Entry 6CQ1 (X-ray diffraction, 1.70 A resolution); this record covers chains A and B.

[Chain A (and B)]
Protein: B-cell lymphoma 6 protein
Source organism: Homo sapiens
Notes: chain B of this document is another copy of the same molecule, construct and numbering; everything in this record applies to it too
UniProtKB: P41182 (BCL6_HUMAN); residue numbers follow UniProt; this construct covers 1-129
Amino-acid sequence (131 residues; row label = number of the first residue in the row; numbers below 1 keep their minus sign (Gly-1 is residue -1)):
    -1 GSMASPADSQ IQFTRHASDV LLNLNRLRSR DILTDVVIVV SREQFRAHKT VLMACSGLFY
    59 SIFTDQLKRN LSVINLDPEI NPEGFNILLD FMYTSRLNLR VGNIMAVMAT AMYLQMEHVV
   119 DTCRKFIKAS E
Disordered / not traced: -1 to 5, 129
Differences from the reference sequence: expression tag (-1 to 0); engineered mutation Gln8 (Cys in P41182), Arg67 (Cys in P41182), Asn84 (Cys in P41182), Val99 (Glu in P41182)
Residues lining bound ligands:
  - 15a (F8J; 2-{6-({[2-(1H-indol-3-yl)ethyl]carbamothioyl}amino)-3-[(4-methylpiperazin-1-yl)methyl]-1H-indol-1-yl}-N-(propan-2-yl)acetamide), molecule 1: His14, Asp17, Val18, Asn21, Arg24, Leu25, Arg28
  - 15a (F8J), molecule 2: Met51, Ala52, Cys53, Ser54, Gly55, Tyr58, Gln113, Glu115, His116
Swiss-Prot annotation at these positions:
  - mutagenesis: Asn21 (N21K: Abolishes interaction with NCOR2 and HDAC2, no effect on interaction with CTBP1 and transcriptional autoinhibition; when associated with A-116 and 376-Q--Q-379), Ser59 (S59A: Abolished ubiquitination by the SCF(FBXL17) complex), His116 (H116A: Abolishes interaction with NCOR2 and HDAC2, no effect on interaction with CTBP1 and transcriptional autoinhibition; when associated with K-21 and 376-Q--Q-379)

[How chain A and chain B interact]
Pairs across the interface (67; chain A residue first):
  Gln8(A) with Arg94(B); Leu95(B); Asn96(B)
  Ile9(A) with Ser93(B); Arg94(B); Leu95(B), hydrogen bond (backbone-backbone); Leu97(B), hydrophobic
  Gln10(A) with Ser93(B), hydrogen bond (side chain-backbone); Arg94(B)
  Phe11(A) with Phe89(B), hydrophobic; Ser93(B), hydrogen bond (backbone-backbone); Leu95(B), hydrophobic; Thr120(B)
  His14(A) with Leu19(B); Cys53(B); Phe89(B); Met90(B); Ser93(B), hydrogen bond
  Ala15(A) with Ala15(B); Ser16(B); Ser93(B)
  Ser16(A) with Ala15(B)
  Val18(A) with Ala52(B); Cys53(B), hydrophobic
  Leu19(A) with His14(B); Val18(B), hydrophobic
  Asn21(A) with Ala52(B), hydrogen bond (side chain-backbone)
  Leu22(A) with Thr48(B)
  Leu25(A) with Thr48(B); Met51(B), hydrophobic
  Arg28(A) with Tyr58(B), hydrogen bond
  Ile30(A) with Met51(B), hydrophobic; Arg67(B)
  Leu31(A) with Lys47(B); Met51(B), hydrophobic; Arg67(B)
  His46(A) with Thr48(B)
  Lys47(A) with Leu31(B)
  Thr48(A) with Leu22(B); Leu25(B); Leu31(B); His46(B)
  Met51(A) with Leu25(B), hydrophobic; Ile30(B), hydrophobic; Leu31(B), hydrophobic
  Ala52(A) with Asn21(B), hydrogen bond (backbone-side chain)
  Cys53(A) with His14(B); Val18(B), hydrophobic
  Tyr58(A) with Arg28(B), hydrogen bond
  Arg67(A) with Ile30(B); Leu31(B)
  Phe89(A) with Phe11(B), hydrophobic; His14(B), hydrogen bond (backbone-side chain)
  Met90(A) with His14(B), hydrogen bond (backbone-side chain)
  Ser93(A) with Ile9(B); Gln10(B); Phe11(B), hydrogen bond (backbone-backbone); His14(B); Ala15(B), hydrogen bond (side chain-backbone)
  Arg94(A) with Gln8(B); Ile9(B)
  Leu95(A) with Gln8(B), hydrogen bond (backbone-side chain); Ile9(B), hydrogen bond (backbone-backbone); Phe11(B), hydrophobic
  Asn96(A) with Gln8(B)
  Leu97(A) with Ile9(B), hydrophobic
  Thr120(A) with Phe11(B)
Also at the interface, not in a pair above, chain A (38 interface residues in all): Asp6, Ser7, Asp29, Thr62, His116, Val117, Phe124
Also at the interface, not in a pair above, chain B (39 interface residues in all): Asp17, Asp29, Thr62, Thr92, Arg98, His116, Val117, Phe124

[Overview]
The interface between chain A and chain B involves 38 residues on one side and 39 on the other, with 14
hydrogen bonds. Polar pairs include Gln10(A)-Ser93(B), His14(A)-Ser93(B) and Asn21(A)-Ala52(B). Bound to chain
A: 15a. UniProt lists 3 mutagenesis sites on chain A.
Chain A and chain B are both B-cell lymphoma 6 protein (Homo sapiens); the structure, BCL6 BTB domain in
complex with 15a, was determined by X-ray diffraction (same publication as 6C3L and 6C3N).
